Entry 3H9F (X-ray diffraction, 2.60 A resolution); this record covers chain A.

Chain A:
Protein: Dual specificity protein kinase TTK
Organism: Homo sapiens
Notes: EC 2.7.12.1
UniProt: P33981 (TTK_HUMAN); numbering as in UniProt (aligned over 519-808)
Sequence (313 residues; row label = number of the first residue in the row):
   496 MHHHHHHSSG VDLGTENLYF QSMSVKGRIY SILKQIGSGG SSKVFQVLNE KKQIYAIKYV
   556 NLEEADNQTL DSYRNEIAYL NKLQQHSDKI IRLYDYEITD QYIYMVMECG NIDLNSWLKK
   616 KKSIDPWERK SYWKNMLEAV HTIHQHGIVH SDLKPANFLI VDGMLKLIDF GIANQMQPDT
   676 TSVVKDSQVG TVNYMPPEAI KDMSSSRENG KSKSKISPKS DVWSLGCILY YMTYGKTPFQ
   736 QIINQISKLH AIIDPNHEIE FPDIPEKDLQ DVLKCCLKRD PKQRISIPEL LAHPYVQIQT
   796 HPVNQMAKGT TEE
Not modelled in the structure: 496-514, 678-684, 699-708, 795-808
Differences from the reference sequence: expression tag (496-518)
Modified positions: T675 (phosphothreonine; TPO); T676 (phosphothreonine; TPO); S677 (phosphoserine; SEP)
Metal / ion sites: Mg2+ site 1: T675, S677; Mg2+ site 2 near T675 (its only coordinating residue here)
Ligand contacts: 92M (9-cyclopentyl-2-(4-(4-hydroxypiperidin-1-yl)-2-methoxyphenylamino)-5-methyl-8,9-dihydro-5H-pyrimido[4,5-b][1,4]diazepin -6(7H)-one): K529, I531, G532, V539, Q541, A551, I586, M602, E603, C604, G605, N606, I607, D608, S611, L654, I663, D664, M671, Q672, P673, T676
What the authors report for this chain:
  - binding site for 92M: I531, V539, M602, G605, L654, I663
  - post-translational modification sites: T675, T676, S677
  - mutagenesis - M602Q (19-fold): decreased binding to Mps1-IN-2

Summary:
Chain A binds compound 92M. T675 and S677 coordinate Mg2+ site 1. The paper reports a binding site for 92M at
I531, V539 and M602 among others; M602Q reduces binding to Mps1-IN-2.
Chain A is Dual specificity protein kinase TTK (Homo sapiens); the structure, Crystal Structure of Human Dual
Specificity Protein Kinase (TTK) in complex with a pyrimido-diazepin ligand, was determined by X-ray
diffraction (same publication as 3GFW and 3CEK).
